8UH3 - chains A and E of the 5 polymer chains in the assembly; structure by electron microscopy, 3.31 A resolution.

== Chain A ==
Molecule: Guanine nucleotide-binding protein G(i) subunit alpha-1
Source organism: Homo sapiens
UniProtKB: P63096 (GNAI1_HUMAN); residue numbers follow UniProt; this construct covers 1-354
Amino-acid sequence (354 residues; each row starts with the number of its first residue):
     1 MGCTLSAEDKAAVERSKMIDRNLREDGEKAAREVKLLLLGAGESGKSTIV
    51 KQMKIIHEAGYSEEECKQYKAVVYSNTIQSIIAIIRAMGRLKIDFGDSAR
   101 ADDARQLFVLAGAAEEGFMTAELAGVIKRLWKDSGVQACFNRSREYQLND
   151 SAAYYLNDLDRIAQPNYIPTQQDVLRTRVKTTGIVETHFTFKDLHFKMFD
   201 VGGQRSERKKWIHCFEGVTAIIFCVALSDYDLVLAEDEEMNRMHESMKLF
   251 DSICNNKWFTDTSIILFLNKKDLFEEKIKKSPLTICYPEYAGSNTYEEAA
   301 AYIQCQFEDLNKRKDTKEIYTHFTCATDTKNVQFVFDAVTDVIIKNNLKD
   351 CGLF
Disordered / not traced: 1-3, 55-181, 234-240
Curated features (UniProtKB/Swiss-Prot):
  - region: Lys-35 to Thr-48 (G1 motif), Asp-173 to Thr-181 (G2 motif), Phe-196 to Arg-205 (G3 motif), Ile-265 to Asp-272 (G4 motif), Thr-324 to Thr-329 (G5 motif)
  - binding site (GTP): Glu-43 to Thr-48, Ser-151, Leu-175 to Thr-181, Asp-200 to Gln-204, Asn-269 to Asp-272, Ala-326
  - binding site (Mg(2+)): Ser-47, Thr-181
  - modified residue: Arg-178 (ADP-ribosylarginine), Gln-204 (Deamidated glutamine), Cys-351 (ADP-ribosylcysteine)
  - lipidation: Gly-2 (N-myristoyl glycine), Cys-3 (S-palmitoyl cysteine)

== Chain E ==
Molecule: ScFv16
Source organism: Mus musculus
Notes: antibody fragment or engineered binder
Amino-acid sequence (259 residues; numbered 1 to 259; the number before each row is that of its first residue):
     1 DVQLVESGGGLVQPGGSRKLSCSASGFAFSSFGMHWVRQAPEKGLEWVAY
    51 ISSGSGTIYYADTVKGRFTISRDDPKNTLFLQMTSLRSEDTAMYYCVRSI
   101 YYYGSSPFDFWGQGTTLTVSSGGGGSGGGGSGGGGSDIVMTQATSSVPVT
   151 PGESVSISCRSSKSLLHSNGNTYLYWFLQRPGQSPQLLIYRMSNLASGVP
   201 DRFSGSGSGTAFTLTISRLEAEDVGVYYCMQHLEYPLTFGAGTKLELKAA
   251 AHHHHHHHH
Disordered / not traced: 1-2, 121-135, 247-259
Disulfides: Cys-22/Cys-96, Cys-159/Cys-229

== How chain A and chain E interact ==
Pairs across the interface (24):
  Thr-4(A) with His-167(E), hydrogen bond (backbone-side chain)
  Ser-6(A) with His-167(E); Tyr-173(E), hydrogen bond; Leu-233(E)
  Ala-7(A) with His-232(E); Leu-233(E), hydrogen bond (backbone-backbone); Tyr-235(E), hydrophobic
  Glu-8(A) with Tyr-101(E); Pro-107(E); Tyr-173(E); Tyr-175(E), hydrogen bond; Arg-191(E), salt bridge; His-232(E)
  Asp-9(A) with Asn-169(E), hydrogen bond; Tyr-173(E), hydrogen bond
  Ala-11(A) with Tyr-101(E), hydrophobic
  Ala-12(A) with Tyr-101(E)
  Glu-14(A) with Ser-52(E), hydrogen bond; Ser-53(E); Thr-57(E), hydrogen bond
  Arg-15(A) with Ile-100(E); Tyr-101(E); Tyr-102(E)
  Met-18(A) with Ser-53(E)
Also at the interface, not in a pair above, chain A (11 interface residues in all): Leu-5
Also at the interface, not in a pair above, chain E (20 interface residues in all): Ser-31, Tyr-50, Gly-54, Gly-56, Glu-234

== Summary ==
The interface between chain A and chain E involves 11 residues on one side and 20 on the other, with 8
hydrogen bonds and 1 salt bridge. Polar contacts include Glu-8(A)/Arg-191(E), Thr-4(A)/His-167(E) and
Ser-6(A)/Tyr-173(E).
Here chain A is Guanine nucleotide-binding protein G(i) subunit alpha-1 (Homo sapiens) and chain E is ScFv16
(Mus musculus). Entry 8UH3 (Serotonin 1E receptor (5-HT1eR)-Gi1 Complex bound with Setiptiline) was determined
by electron microscopy (same publication as 8UGY).
